2W9B - chains A and E of the 3 polymer chains in the assembly; structure by X-ray diffraction, 2.28 A resolution.

[Chain A]
Protein: DNA polymerase IV
Source organism: Sulfolobus solfataricus
Notes: EC 2.7.7.7
UniProtKB: Q97W02 (DPO42_SULSO); residues 1-352 here = UniProt positions 1-352
Sequence (358 residues; each row starts with the number of its first residue; numbers below 1 keep their minus sign (His-5 is residue -5)):
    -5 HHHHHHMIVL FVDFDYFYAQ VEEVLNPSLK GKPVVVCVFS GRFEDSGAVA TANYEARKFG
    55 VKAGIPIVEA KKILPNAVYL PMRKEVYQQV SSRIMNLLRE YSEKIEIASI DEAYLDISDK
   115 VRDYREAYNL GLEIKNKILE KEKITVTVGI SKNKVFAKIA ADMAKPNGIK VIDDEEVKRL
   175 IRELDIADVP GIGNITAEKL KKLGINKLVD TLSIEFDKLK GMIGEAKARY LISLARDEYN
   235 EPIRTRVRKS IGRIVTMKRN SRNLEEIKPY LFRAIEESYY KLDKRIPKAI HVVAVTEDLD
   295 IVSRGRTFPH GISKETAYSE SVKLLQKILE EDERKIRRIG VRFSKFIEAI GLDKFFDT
Disordered / not traced: -5 to 0, 343-352
Sequence notes: conflict Arg223 (Lys in Q97W02)
Ion coordination: Mg2+ site 1: Phe8, Asp105; Mg2+ site 2: Ala181, Ile186
Curated features (UniProtKB/Swiss-Prot):
  - active site: Glu106
  - binding site (Mg(2+)): Asp7, Asp105
  - site: Tyr12 (Substrate discrimination)
  - mutagenesis: Asp105 to Glu106 (Loss of function), Glu342 to Thr352 (Almost complete loss of interaction with PCNA)

[Chain E]
Molecule: 18-nt DNA strand
Sequence (18 nucleotides; numbered 1 to 18; the number before each row is that of its first residue):
     1 TCATXGAATC CTTCCCCC
Disordered / not traced: 1-2
Modified residues: O2G (2'-deoxy-N,N-dimethyl-5'-O-[oxido(oxo)phosphonio]guanosine) at position 5

[Interface between chain A and chain E]
Pairs across the interface (38):
  Val32(A) - O2G_5(E)  phosphate contact
  Val32(A) - DG6(E)  sugar contact
  Ser34(A) - O2G_5(E)  sugar contact
  Phe37(A) - DA3(E)  phosphate contact
  Phe37(A) - DT4(E)  phosphate contact
  Ser40(A) - DT4(E)  phosphate contact
  Gly41(A) - DT4(E)  sugar contact
  Gly41(A) - O2G_5(E)  sugar contact
  Ala42(A) - O2G_5(E)  hydrogen bond to the sugar
  Ala44(A) - O2G_5(E)  base contact
  Gly58(A) - O2G_5(E)  base contact
  Pro60(A) - DA3(E)  base contact
  Met76(A) - O2G_5(E)  base contact
  Ile217(A) - DT12(E)  phosphate contact
  Gly218(A) - DT12(E)  phosphate contact
  Glu219(A) - DT12(E)  phosphate contact
  Ala220(A) - DC11(E)  phosphate contact
  Lys221(A) - DC10(E)  phosphate contact
  Lys221(A) - DC11(E)  salt bridge to the phosphate
  Arg242(A) - DA8(E)  salt bridge to the phosphate
  Arg242(A) - DT9(E)  phosphate contact
  Lys243(A) - DT9(E)  hydrogen bond to the phosphate
  Ser244(A) - DA8(E)  sugar contact
  Ser244(A) - DT9(E)  hydrogen bond to the phosphate
  Ile245(A) - DA8(E)  phosphate contact
  Gly246(A) - DA7(E)  phosphate contact
  Gly246(A) - DA8(E)  hydrogen bond to the phosphate
  Arg247(A) - DA7(E)  salt bridge to the phosphate
  Ile248(A) - DG6(E)  sugar contact
  Ile248(A) - DA7(E)  hydrogen bond to the phosphate
  Thr250(A) - DG6(E)  hydrogen bond to the phosphate
  Leu293(A) - DT4(E)  sugar contact
  Arg331(A) - DT4(E)  salt bridge to the phosphate
  Arg331(A) - O2G_5(E)  salt bridge to the phosphate
  Arg332(A) - O2G_5(E)  salt bridge to the phosphate
  Arg332(A) - DG6(E)  salt bridge to the phosphate
  Arg336(A) - DA7(E)  salt bridge to the phosphate
  Arg336(A) - DA8(E)  salt bridge to the phosphate
Other interface residues (no listed pair), chain A (29 interface residues in all): Val43, Val241

[Summary]
The interface between chain A and chain E involves 29 residues on one side and 10 on the other, with 6
hydrogen bonds and 9 salt bridges. Among the polar pairs are Ala42(A)-O2G_5(E), Lys243(A)-DT9(E) and
Ser244(A)-DT9(E).
Chain A is DNA polymerase IV (Sulfolobus solfataricus) and chain E is an 18-nt DNA strand; the structure,
Binary complex of Dpo4 bound to N2,N2-dimethyl-deoxyguanosine modified DNA, was determined by X-ray
diffraction (same publication as 2W9A and 2W9C).
